5KN3 - chain A; structure by X-ray diffraction, 1.85 A resolution.

[Chain A]
Molecule: Calsequestrin
Source organism: Bos taurus
UniProt: Q05JF3 (Q05JF3_BOVIN); residues 1-361 here correspond to UniProt positions 35-395 (UniProt number = residue number + 34)
Chain sequence (361 residues; row label = number of the first residue in the row):
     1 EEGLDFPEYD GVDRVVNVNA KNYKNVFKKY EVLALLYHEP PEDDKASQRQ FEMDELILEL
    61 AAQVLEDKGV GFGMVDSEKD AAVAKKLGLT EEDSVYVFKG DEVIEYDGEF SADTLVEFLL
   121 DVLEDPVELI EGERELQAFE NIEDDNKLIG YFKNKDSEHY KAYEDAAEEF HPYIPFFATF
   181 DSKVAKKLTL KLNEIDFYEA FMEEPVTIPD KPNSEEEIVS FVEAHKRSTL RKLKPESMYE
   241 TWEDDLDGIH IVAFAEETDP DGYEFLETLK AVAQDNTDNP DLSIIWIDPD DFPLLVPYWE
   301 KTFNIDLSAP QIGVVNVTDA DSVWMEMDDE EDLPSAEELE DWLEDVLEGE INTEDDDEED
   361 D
Unresolved in the structure: 1-2, 350-361
Ion coordination: Ca2+ site 1: N17, V18, M74, D80; Ca2+ site 2 near P172 (its only coordinating residue here); Ca2+ site 3 near T189 (its only coordinating residue here); Ca2+ site 4: E199, T229, T277; Ca2+ site 5: D210, P212, E217

[Overview]
N17, V18, M74 and D80 coordinate Ca2+ site 1. The Ca2+ site 4 is built by E199, T229 and T277.
Chain A is Calsequestrin (Bos taurus); the structure, Recombinant bovine skeletal calsequestrin, low-Ca2+
form, was determined by X-ray diffraction together with 5KN0, 5KN1 and 5KN2 from the same study.
